Entry 5HX2 (electron microscopy, 3.80 A resolution); this record covers chains A and C of the 9 polymer chains in the assembly.

# Chain A
Protein: Baseplate wedge protein gp7
From: Enterobacteria phage T4
UniProtKB: P19061 (BP07_BPT4); numbering as in UniProt (aligned over 1-1032)
Amino-acid sequence (1032 residues; numbered 1 to 1032; the number before each row is that of its first residue):
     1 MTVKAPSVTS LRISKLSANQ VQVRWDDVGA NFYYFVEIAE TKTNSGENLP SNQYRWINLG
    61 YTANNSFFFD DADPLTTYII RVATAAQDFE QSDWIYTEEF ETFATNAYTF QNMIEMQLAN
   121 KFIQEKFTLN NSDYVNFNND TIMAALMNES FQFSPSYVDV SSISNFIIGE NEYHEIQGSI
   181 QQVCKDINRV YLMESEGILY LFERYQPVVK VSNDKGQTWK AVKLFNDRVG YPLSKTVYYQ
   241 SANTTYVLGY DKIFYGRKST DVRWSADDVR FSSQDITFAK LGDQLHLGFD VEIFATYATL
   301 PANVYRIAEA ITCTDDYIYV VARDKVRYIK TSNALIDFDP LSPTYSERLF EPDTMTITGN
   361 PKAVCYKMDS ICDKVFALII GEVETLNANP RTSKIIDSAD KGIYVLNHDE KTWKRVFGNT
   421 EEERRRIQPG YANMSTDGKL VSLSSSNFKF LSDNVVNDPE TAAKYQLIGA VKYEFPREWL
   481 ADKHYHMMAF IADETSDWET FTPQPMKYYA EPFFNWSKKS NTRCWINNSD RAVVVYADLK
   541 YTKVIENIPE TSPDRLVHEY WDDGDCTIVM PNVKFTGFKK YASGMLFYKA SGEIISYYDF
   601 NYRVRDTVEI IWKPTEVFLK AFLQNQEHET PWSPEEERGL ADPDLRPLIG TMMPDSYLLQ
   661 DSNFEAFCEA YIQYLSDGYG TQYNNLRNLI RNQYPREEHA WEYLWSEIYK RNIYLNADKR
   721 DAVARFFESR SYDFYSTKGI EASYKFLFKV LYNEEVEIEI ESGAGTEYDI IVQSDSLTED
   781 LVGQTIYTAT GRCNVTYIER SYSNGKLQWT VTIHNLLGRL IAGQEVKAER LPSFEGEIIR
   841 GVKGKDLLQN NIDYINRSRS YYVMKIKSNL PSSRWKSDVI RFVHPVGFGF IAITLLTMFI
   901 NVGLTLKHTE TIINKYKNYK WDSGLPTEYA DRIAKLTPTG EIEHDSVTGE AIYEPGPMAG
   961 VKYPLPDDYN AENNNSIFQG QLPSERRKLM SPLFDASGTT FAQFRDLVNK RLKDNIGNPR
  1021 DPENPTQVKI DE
Unresolved in the structure: 1-2

# Chain C
Protein: Baseplate wedge protein gp8
From: Enterobacteria phage T4
UniProtKB: P19062 (BP08_BPT4); residues 1-334 here = UniProt positions 1-334
Amino-acid sequence (334 residues; numbered 1 to 334; the number before each row is that of its first residue):
     1 MNDSSVIYRA IVTSKFRTEK MLNFYNSIGS GPDKNTIFIT FGRSEPWSSN ENEVGFAPPY
    61 PTDSVLGVTD MWTHMMGTVK VLPSMLDAVI PRRDWGDTRY PDPYTFRIND IVVCNSAPYN
   121 ATESGAGWLV YRCLDVPDTG MCSIASLTDK DECLKLGGKW TPSARSMTPP EGRGDAEGTI
   181 EPGDGYVWEY LFEIPPDVSI NRCTNEYIVV PWPEELKEDP TRWGYEDNLT WQQDDFGLIY
   241 RVKANTIRFK AYLDSVYFPE AALPGNKGFR QISIITNPLE AKAHPNDPNV KAEKDYYDPE
   301 DLMRHSGEMI YMENRPPIIM AMDQTEEINI LFTF
Unresolved in the structure: 1-2

# How chain A and chain C interact
Residue-residue contacts (75):
  Val-3(A) / Tyr-60(C)
  Asp-27(A) / Phe-56(C)
  Val-28(A) / Ala-57(C)
  Ala-30(A) / Pro-58(C)
  Ala-30(A) / Pro-59(C)  hydrophobic
  Asn-31(A) / Tyr-60(C)  hydrogen bond (side chain-backbone)
  Phe-32(A) / Tyr-60(C)  hydrophobic
  Asp-88(A) / Thr-62(C)
  Phe-89(A) / Tyr-60(C)  hydrophobic
  Phe-89(A) / Pro-61(C)
  Lys-745(A) / Arg-99(C)
  Ile-758(A) / Asn-205(C)
  Tyr-768(A) / Ile-200(C)
  Lys-843(A) / Asp-197(C)
  Gly-844(A) / Ile-200(C)
  Gly-844(A) / Asn-201(C)
  Lys-845(A) / Ile-200(C)
  Lys-845(A) / Asn-201(C)
  Asp-846(A) / Asn-201(C)
  Leu-847(A) / Tyr-252(C)
  Leu-847(A) / Thr-325(C)
  Leu-848(A) / Tyr-252(C)  hydrophobic
  Tyr-854(A) / Asp-254(C)  hydrogen bond
  Tyr-854(A) / Gln-324(C)
  Arg-857(A) / Met-322(C)
  Arg-857(A) / Gln-324(C)
  Lys-865(A) / Asp-323(C)
  Arg-874(A) / Glu-53(C)  hydrogen bond (side chain-backbone)
  Arg-874(A) / Val-54(C)
  Ile-893(A) / Asp-323(C)
  Ile-893(A) / Thr-325(C)
  Ile-893(A) / Glu-326(C)
  Thr-894(A) / Ile-318(C)
  Thr-894(A) / Ile-319(C)
  Thr-894(A) / Met-320(C)
  Thr-894(A) / Glu-326(C)
  Leu-895(A) / Glu-327(C)
  Leu-895(A) / Asn-329(C)
  Leu-896(A) / Phe-269(C)  hydrophobic
  Leu-896(A) / Glu-327(C)  hydrogen bond (backbone-backbone)
  Leu-896(A) / Ile-328(C)
  Leu-896(A) / Asn-329(C)  hydrogen bond (backbone-side chain)
  Thr-897(A) / Ile-328(C)
  Thr-897(A) / Asn-329(C)
  Met-898(A) / Ile-272(C)  hydrophobic
  Met-898(A) / Tyr-311(C)
  Met-898(A) / Ile-330(C)  hydrophobic
  Phe-899(A) / Leu-331(C)
  Ile-900(A) / Tyr-311(C)  hydrophobic
  Ile-900(A) / Ile-330(C)  hydrophobic
  Ile-900(A) / Leu-331(C)  hydrogen bond (backbone-backbone)
  Ile-900(A) / Phe-332(C)  hydrophobic
  Ile-900(A) / Thr-333(C)  hydrogen bond (backbone-backbone)
  Val-902(A) / Thr-333(C)
  Val-902(A) / Phe-334(C)  hydrogen bond (backbone-backbone)
  Gly-903(A) / Arg-17(C)  hydrogen bond (backbone-side chain)
  Leu-906(A) / Phe-16(C)  hydrophobic
  Leu-906(A) / Arg-17(C)
  Leu-906(A) / Lys-20(C)
  His-908(A) / Ala-10(C)
  His-908(A) / Val-12(C)
  Glu-910(A) / Tyr-8(C)
  Thr-911(A) / Tyr-8(C)  hydrogen bond (backbone-side chain)
  Thr-1026(A) / Ser-5(C)
  Thr-1026(A) / Val-6(C)  hydrogen bond (backbone-backbone)
  Gln-1027(A) / Val-6(C)
  Gln-1027(A) / Tyr-8(C)  hydrogen bond
  Val-1028(A) / Val-6(C)  hydrogen bond (backbone-backbone)
  Val-1028(A) / Ile-7(C)  hydrophobic
  Val-1028(A) / Tyr-8(C)  hydrogen bond (backbone-backbone)
  Lys-1029(A) / Tyr-8(C)
  Ile-1030(A) / Ile-7(C)  hydrophobic
  Ile-1030(A) / Arg-9(C)  hydrogen bond (backbone-side chain)
  Asp-1031(A) / Ile-11(C)
  Glu-1032(A) / Arg-9(C)
Interface residues without a listed pair, chain A (50 interface residues in all): Gly-29, Leu-870, Pro-871, Ala-892, Asn-901, Thr-905, Leu-1012, Pro-1025
Interface residues without a listed pair, chain C (53 interface residues in all): Asp-3, Asn-52, Gly-55, Ser-255, Glu-313, Arg-315, Ala-321
The authors on this interface:
  - interface residues, chain A: Leu-906(A)
  - interface residues, chain C: Asp-323(C)

# Summary
Chain A and chain C form an interface of 50 and 53 residues respectively; the contacts include 15 hydrogen
bonds. Among the polar pairs are Asn-31(A)/Tyr-60(C), Tyr-854(A)/Asp-254(C) and Arg-874(A)/Glu-53(C). From the
paper: interface residues Leu-906(A) and Asp-323(C).
Chain A is Baseplate wedge protein gp7 and chain C is Baseplate wedge protein gp8, both from Enterobacteria
phage T4; the structure, In vitro assembled star-shaped hubless T4 baseplate, was determined by electron
microscopy.
